Entry 7DLZ (X-ray diffraction, 3.00 A resolution); this record covers chains C and D of the 6 polymer chains in the assembly.

[Chain C (and D)]
Molecule: U1 small nuclear ribonucleoprotein A
Organism: Homo sapiens
Notes: chain D of this document is another copy of the same molecule, construct and numbering; everything in this record applies to it too
Reference sequence: P09012 (SNRPA_HUMAN); residue numbers follow UniProt; this construct covers 1-102
Chain sequence (102 residues; each row starts with the number of its first residue):
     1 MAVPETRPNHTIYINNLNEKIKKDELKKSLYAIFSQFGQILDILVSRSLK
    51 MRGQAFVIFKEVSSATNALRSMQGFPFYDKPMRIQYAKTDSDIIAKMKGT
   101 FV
Disordered / not traced: 1-5 (chain D: 1-4)
Swiss-Prot annotation at these positions:
  - modified residue: A2 (N-acetylalanine), K60 (N6-acetyllysine)
  - mutagenesis: T11 (T11V: Abolishes RNA binding), Y13 (Y13F: Substantially reduces RNA binding), N15 (N15V: Abolishes RNA binding), N16 (N16V: Substantially reduces RNA binding), R52 (R52Q: Abolishes RNA binding)

[Chain C / chain D interface]
Pairs across the interface - 8 pairs, chain C then chain D:
  Q36(C) - R70(D)
  N67(C) - Q73(D)  hydrogen bond
  R70(C) - Q85(D)
  R70(C) - Y86(D)
  S71(C) - L69(D)
  S71(C) - R70(D)  hydrogen bond (backbone-side chain)
  S71(C) - Q73(D)
  F75(C) - R70(D)
Other interface residues (no listed pair), chain C (6 interface residues in all): M72
Other interface residues (no listed pair), chain D (8 interface residues in all): E5, R83, I84

[Summary]
The interface between chain C and chain D involves 6 residues on one side and 8 on the other; the contacts
include 2 hydrogen bonds. Polar pairs include N67(C)-Q73(D) and S71(C)-R70(D). UniProt lists 5 mutagenesis
sites on chain C.
Both chains are U1 small nuclear ribonucleoprotein A (Homo sapiens). Entry 7DLZ (Crystal Structure of
Methyltransferase Ribozyme) was determined by X-ray diffraction together with 7DWH from the same study.
